Entry 7TAX (electron microscopy, 2.80 A resolution); this record covers chains E and M of the 14 polymer chains in the assembly.

[Chain E]
Molecule: CRISPR type I-F/YPEST-associated protein Csy3
Reference sequence: A0A444M080 (A0A444M080_PSEAI); residues 21-361 here correspond to UniProt positions 2-342 (UniProt number = residue number - 19)
Chain sequence (360 residues; row label = number of the first residue in the row):
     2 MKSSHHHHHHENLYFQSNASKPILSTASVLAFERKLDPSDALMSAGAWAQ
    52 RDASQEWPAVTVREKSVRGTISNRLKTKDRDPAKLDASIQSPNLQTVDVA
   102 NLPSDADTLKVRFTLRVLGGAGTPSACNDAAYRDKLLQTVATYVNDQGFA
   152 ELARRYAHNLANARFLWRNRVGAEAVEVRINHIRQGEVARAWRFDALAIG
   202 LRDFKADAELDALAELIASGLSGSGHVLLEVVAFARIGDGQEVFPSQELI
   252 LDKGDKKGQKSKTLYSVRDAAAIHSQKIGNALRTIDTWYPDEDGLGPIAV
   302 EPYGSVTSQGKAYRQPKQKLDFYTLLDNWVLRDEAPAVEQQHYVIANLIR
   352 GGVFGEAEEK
Disordered / not traced: 2-23, 359-361
Sequence notes: initiating methionine (2); expression tag (3-20)

[Chain M]
Molecule: 61-nt RNA strand
Sequence (61 nucleotides; each row starts with the number of its first residue):
     1 CUAAGAAAUUCACGGCGGGCUUGAUGUCCGCGUCUACCUGAUUCACUGCC
    51 GUAUAGGCAGC
Sequence notes: conflict A41 (G1458 in 313291946), A53 (G1446 in 313291946)

[Chain E / chain M interface]
Pairs across the interface (46):
  Ala32(E) with C29(M), sugar contact
  Phe33(E) with C29(M), hydrogen bond to the sugar; G30(M), sugar contact
  Glu34(E) with C29(M), phosphate contact; G30(M), phosphate contact
  Arg35(E) with G30(M), salt bridge to the phosphate; C31(M), salt bridge to the phosphate
  Ser67(E) with U39(M), phosphate contact
  Val68(E) with C37(M), base contact; U39(M), phosphate contact
  Arg69(E) with C37(M), hydrogen bond to the sugar; C38(M), hydrogen bond to the sugar; U39(M), hydrogen bond to the phosphate; G40(M), sugar contact
  Gly70(E) with C37(M), sugar contact
  Leu95(E) with U39(M), base contact
  Gln96(E) with C37(M), hydrogen bond to the base
  Trp168(E) with G32(M), base contact
  Arg169(E) with U35(M), salt bridge to the phosphate; A36(M), salt bridge to the phosphate
  Ser247(E) with C34(M), phosphate contact
  Gln248(E) with U33(M), base contact; C34(M), hydrogen bond to the phosphate; U35(M), phosphate contact
  Glu249(E) with U33(M), hydrogen bond to the base
  Leu250(E) with U33(M), base contact
  His275(E) with U33(M), salt bridge to the phosphate
  Gln277(E) with C31(M), sugar contact; G32(M), sugar contact; U33(M), hydrogen bond to the phosphate
  Lys278(E) with G32(M), hydrogen bond to the base; C34(M), salt bridge to the phosphate
  Asn281(E) with G32(M), hydrogen bond to the phosphate
  Arg284(E) with C31(M), sugar contact; G32(M), salt bridge to the phosphate
  Glu302(E) with G32(M), phosphate contact
  Val307(E) with G32(M), base contact
  Thr308(E) with G32(M), hydrogen bond to the base
  Ser309(E) with G32(M), base contact
  Arg351(E) with G30(M), hydrogen bond to the sugar; C31(M), sugar contact
  Gly352(E) with G30(M), sugar contact
  Gly353(E) with C29(M), hydrogen bond to the sugar; G30(M), sugar contact
  Val354(E) with C29(M), base contact; G30(M), base contact
Interface residues without a listed pair, chain E (34 interface residues in all): Val98, Ser126, Pro246, Ser262, Lys263

[Overview]
Chain E and chain M form an interface of 34 and 12 residues respectively, with 13 hydrogen bonds and 7 salt
bridges. Among the polar pairs are Gln96(E)-C37(M), Glu249(E)-U33(M) and Lys278(E)-G32(M).
Here chain E is CRISPR type I-F/YPEST-associated protein Csy3 and chain M is a 61-nt RNA strand. Entry 7TAX
(Cryo-EM structure of the Csy-AcrIF24-promoter DNA complex) was determined by electron microscopy (same
publication as 7T3J, 7T3K, 7T3L and 7TAW).
